7ST9 - chains E and H of the 10 polymer chains in the assembly; structure by electron microscopy, 2.20 A resolution.

[Chain E]
Name: Replication factor C subunit 5
Organism: Saccharomyces cerevisiae (strain ATCC 204508 / S288c)
Reference sequence: P38251 (RFC5_YEAST); residues 1-354 here = UniProt positions 1-354
Sequence (354 residues; row label = number of the first residue in the row):
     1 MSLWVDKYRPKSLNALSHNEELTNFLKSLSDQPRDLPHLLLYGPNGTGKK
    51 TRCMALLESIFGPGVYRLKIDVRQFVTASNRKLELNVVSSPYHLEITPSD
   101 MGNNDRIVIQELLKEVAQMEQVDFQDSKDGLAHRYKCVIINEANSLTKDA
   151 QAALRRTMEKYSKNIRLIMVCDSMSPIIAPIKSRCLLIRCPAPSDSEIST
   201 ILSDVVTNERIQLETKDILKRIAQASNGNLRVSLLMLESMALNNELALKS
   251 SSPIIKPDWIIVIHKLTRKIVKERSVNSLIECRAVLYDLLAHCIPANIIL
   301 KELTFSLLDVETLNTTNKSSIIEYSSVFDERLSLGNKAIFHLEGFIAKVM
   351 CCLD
Ligand contacts:
  - ADP (adenosine-5'-diphosphate): Val5, Asp6, Tyr8, Arg9, Pro10, Leu16, Ser17, His18, Asn45, Gly46, Thr47, Gly48, Lys49, Lys50, Thr51, Arg52, Ile201, Leu230, Arg231, Leu234
  - ATP-gamma-S (AGS; phosphothiophosphoric acid-adenylate ester): Arg155, Glu159, Pro180, Arg184

[Chain H]
Name: DNA damage checkpoint control protein MEC3
Organism: Saccharomyces cerevisiae (strain ATCC 204508 / S288c)
Reference sequence: Q02574 (MEC3_YEAST); residue numbers follow UniProt; this construct covers 1-474
Sequence (474 residues; numbered 1 to 474; the number before each row is that of its first residue):
     1 MKLKLIVNGCEAPDDYKLLRTTINTVASLRKTAILRFNSERLTIISTPKS
    51 SLNSSNNGTILRGDTGQLWCTIPHDVFRLYTVISARELNTITMECNCDSL
   101 LSVFKRYDRVMNQGSSSNMTIKLQSMPEWNTNNGTLSGGTAGGVDTTSKP
   151 NPICALGITFEEIVHTSGPNDAIVMNGGVDEHNGLPTTVGTGNLLASNKV
   201 IMHSFKVPVKLLFRAQDTRIQEPMINYIQLMMYKLPPISGEFGSAFHGFI
   251 RRVERYSNVNHIHLMGVKKKEHGNEGDDVELKIIVNELDWHLEICWNGPL
   301 DSVIQRQEGLTDNPSQNQHIDTDGRQEEGSLPIIEADKPMSSLYTNTRDR
   351 EMEENIRYDEDLLRIEDSSIADTRGNIYTADTSGDTEFNDISVMVEKAEQ
   401 ESSSTHEVIIRCKDWKVCSKLYAAFEEVVLAISHDESCVFHCSLDRGSLE
   451 DSEDVEKPRERGQIIYYIARSKGL
Not modelled in the structure: 130-150, 164-200, 270-276, 305-389, 449-456

[How chain E and chain H interact]
Contacting residue pairs (56; chain E residue first):
  Pro33(E) with Ile391(H), hydrophobic
  Arg34(E) with Asp390(H), hydrogen bond (side chain-backbone); Ser392(H), hydrogen bond (side chain-backbone); Val393(H)
  Phe61(E) with Ile391(H), hydrophobic
  Lys69(E) with Ser55(H); Asn56(H), hydrogen bond (side chain-backbone); Asn57(H); Leu61(H)
  Ser89(E) with Asn57(H), hydrogen bond (backbone-side chain); Leu61(H)
  Ser90(E) with Asn57(H); Ile60(H)
  Pro91(E) with Asn57(H); Ile60(H)
  Tyr92(E) with Ile60(H)
  His93(E) with Ile60(H)
  Leu94(E) with Leu61(H), hydrophobic
  Met119(E) with Leu61(H); Arg62(H); Gly63(H)
  Glu120(E) with Arg470(H), salt bridge
  Gln121(E) with Thr59(H); Ile60(H)
  Val122(E) with Thr65(H), hydrogen bond (backbone-side chain); Val395(H), hydrophobic; Arg470(H)
  Asp123(E) with Lys49(H), salt bridge; Thr65(H)
  Phe124(E) with Lys49(H); Thr65(H); Gln67(H); Pro223(H), hydrophobic; Ser437(H); Tyr467(H), hydrophobic; Ile468(H); Ala469(H)
  Gln125(E) with Met394(H)
  Asp126(E) with Arg219(H); Gln221(H), hydrogen bond
  Asp129(E) with Met224(H); Met394(H)
  Gly130(E) with Glu436(H)
  Leu131(E) with Met394(H); Val395(H), hydrophobic; Glu436(H)
  Ala132(E) with Val393(H)
  His133(E) with Ile391(H); Ser392(H); Val393(H), hydrogen bond (backbone-backbone); Val395(H)
  Arg134(E) with Ile391(H); Ser392(H), hydrogen bond
  Tyr135(E) with Ile391(H)
  Lys136(E) with Ile60(H)
  Lys163(E) with Glu396(H)
Also at the interface, not in a pair above, chain E (29 interface residues in all): Ile60, Asp71
Also at the interface, not in a pair above, chain H (29 interface residues in all): Gly66
From the paper, about this interface:
  - specific contacts: Asp123(E)-Lys49(H)
  - interface residues, chain E: Phe124(E)

[In short]
The chain E/chain H interface involves 29 residues from each chain, with 8 hydrogen bonds and 2 salt bridges.
Polar pairs include Glu120(E)-Arg470(H), Asp123(E)-Lys49(H) and Arg34(E)-Asp390(H). The authors report a
contact between Asp123(E) and Lys49(H). Chain E binds ATP-gamma-S and ADP. The paper reports the interface
residue Phe124(E).
Chain E is Replication factor C subunit 5 and chain H is DNA damage checkpoint control protein MEC3, both from
Saccharomyces cerevisiae (strain ATCC 204508 / S288c); the structure, Open state of Rad24-RFC:9-1-1 bound to a
5' ss/dsDNA junction, was determined by electron microscopy (same publication as 7STE and 7STB).
